Entry 6PMJ (electron microscopy, 3.91 A resolution); this record covers chains C and D of the 9 polymer chains in the assembly.

# Chain C
Molecule: DNA-directed RNA polymerase subunit beta
Organism: Escherichia coli O45:K1 (strain S88 / ExPEC)
Notes: EC 2.7.7.6
UniProtKB: B7MIX3 (RPOB_ECO45); numbering as in UniProt (aligned over 1-1342)
Chain sequence (1342 residues; row label = number of the first residue in the row):
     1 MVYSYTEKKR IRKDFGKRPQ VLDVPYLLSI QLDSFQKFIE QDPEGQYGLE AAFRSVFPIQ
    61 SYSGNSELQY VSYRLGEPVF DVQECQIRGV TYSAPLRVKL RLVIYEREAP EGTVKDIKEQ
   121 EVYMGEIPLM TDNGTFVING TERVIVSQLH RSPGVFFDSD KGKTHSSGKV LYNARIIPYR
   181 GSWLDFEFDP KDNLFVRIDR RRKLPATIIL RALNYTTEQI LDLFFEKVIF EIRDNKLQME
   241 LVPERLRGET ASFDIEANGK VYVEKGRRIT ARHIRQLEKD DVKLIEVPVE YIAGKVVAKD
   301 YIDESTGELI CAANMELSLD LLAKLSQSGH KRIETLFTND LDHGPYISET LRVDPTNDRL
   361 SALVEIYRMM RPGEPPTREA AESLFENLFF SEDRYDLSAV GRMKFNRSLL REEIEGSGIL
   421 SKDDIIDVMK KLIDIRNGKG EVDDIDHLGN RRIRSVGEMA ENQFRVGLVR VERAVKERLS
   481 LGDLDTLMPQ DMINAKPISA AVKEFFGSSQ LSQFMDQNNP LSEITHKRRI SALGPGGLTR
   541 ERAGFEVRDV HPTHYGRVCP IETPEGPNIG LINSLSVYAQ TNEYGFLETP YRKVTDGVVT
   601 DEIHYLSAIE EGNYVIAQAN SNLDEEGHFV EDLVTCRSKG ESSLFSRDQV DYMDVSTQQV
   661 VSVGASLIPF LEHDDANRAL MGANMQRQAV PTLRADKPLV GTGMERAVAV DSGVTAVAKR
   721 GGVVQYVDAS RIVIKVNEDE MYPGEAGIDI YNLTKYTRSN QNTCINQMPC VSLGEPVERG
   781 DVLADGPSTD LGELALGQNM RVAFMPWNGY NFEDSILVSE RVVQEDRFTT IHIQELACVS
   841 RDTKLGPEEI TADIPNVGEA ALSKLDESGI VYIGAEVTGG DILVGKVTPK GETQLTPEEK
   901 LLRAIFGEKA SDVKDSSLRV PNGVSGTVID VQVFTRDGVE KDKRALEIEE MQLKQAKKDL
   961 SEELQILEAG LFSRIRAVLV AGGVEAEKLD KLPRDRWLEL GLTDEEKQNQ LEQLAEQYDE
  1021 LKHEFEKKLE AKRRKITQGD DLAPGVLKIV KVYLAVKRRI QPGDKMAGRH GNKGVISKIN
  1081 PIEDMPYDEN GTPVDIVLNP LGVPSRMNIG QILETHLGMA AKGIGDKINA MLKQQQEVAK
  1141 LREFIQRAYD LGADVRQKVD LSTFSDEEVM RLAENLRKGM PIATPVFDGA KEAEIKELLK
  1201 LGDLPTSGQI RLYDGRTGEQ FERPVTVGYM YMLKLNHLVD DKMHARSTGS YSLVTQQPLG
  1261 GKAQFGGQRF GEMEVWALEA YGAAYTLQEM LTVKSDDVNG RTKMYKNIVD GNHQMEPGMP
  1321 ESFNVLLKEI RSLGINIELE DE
Not modelled in the structure: 1-2

# Chain D
Molecule: DNA-directed RNA polymerase subunit beta'
Organism: Escherichia coli O157:H7
Notes: EC 2.7.7.6
UniProtKB: P0A8T8 (RPOC_ECO57); residues 1-1407 here = UniProt positions 1-1407
Chain sequence (1407 residues; numbered 1 to 1407; the number before each row is that of its first residue):
     1 MKDLLKFLKA QTKTEEFDAI KIALASPDMI RSWSFGEVKK PETINYRTFK PERDGLFCAR
    61 IFGPVKDYEC LCGKYKRLKH RGVICEKCGV EVTQTKVRRE RMGHIELASP TAHIWFLKSL
   121 PSRIGLLLDM PLRDIERVLY FESYVVIEGG MTNLERQQIL TEEQYLDALE EFGDEFDAKM
   181 GAEAIQALLK SMDLEQECEQ LREELNETNS ETKRKKLTKR IKLLEAFVQS GNKPEWMILT
   241 VLPVLPPDLR PLVPLDGGRF ATSDLNDLYR RVINRNNRLK RLLDLAAPDI IVRNEKRMLQ
   301 EAVDALLDNG RRGRAITGSN KRPLKSLADM IKGKQGRFRQ NLLGKRVDYS GRSVITVGPY
   361 LRLHQCGLPK KMALELFKPF IYGKLELRGL ATTIKAAKKM VEREEAVVWD ILDEVIREHP
   421 VLLNRAPTLH RLGIQAFEPV LIEGKAIQLH PLVCAAYNAD FDGDQMAVHV PLTLEAQLEA
   481 RALMMSTNNI LSPANGEPII VPSQDVVLGL YYMTRDCVNA KGEGMVLTGP KEAERLYRSG
   541 LASLHARVKV RITEYEKDAN GELVAKTSLK DTTVGRAILW MIVPKGLPYS IVNQALGKKA
   601 ISKMLNTCYR ILGLKPTVIF ADQIMYTGFA YAARSGASVG IDDMVIPEKK HEIISEAEAE
   661 VAEIQEQFQS GLVTAGERYN KVIDIWAAAN DRVSKAMMDN LQTETVINRD GQEEKQVSFN
   721 SIYMMADSGA RGSAAQIRQL AGMRGLMAKP DGSIIETPIT ANFREGLNVL QYFISTHGAR
   781 KGLADTALKT ANSGYLTRRL VDVAQDLVVT EDDCGTHEGI MMTPVIEGGD VKEPLRDRVL
   841 GRVTAEDVLK PGTADILVPR NTLLHEQWCD LLEENSVDAV KVRSVVSCDT DFGVCAHCYG
   901 RDLARGHIIN KGEAIGVIAA QSIGEPGTQL TMRTFHIGGA ASRAAAESSI QVKNKGSIKL
   961 SNVKSVVNSS GKLVITSRNT ELKLIDEFGR TKESYKVPYG AVLAKGDGEQ VAGGETVANW
  1021 DPHTMPVITE VSGFVRFTDM IDGQTITRQT DELTGLSSLV VLDSAERTAG GKDLRPALKI
  1081 VDAQGNDVLI PGTDMPAQYF LPGKAIVQLE DGVQISSGDT LARIPQESGG TKDITGGLPR
  1141 VADLFEARRP KEPAILAEIS GIVSFGKETK GKRRLVITPV DGSDPYEEMI PKWRQLNVFE
  1201 GERVERGDVI SDGPEAPHDI LRLRGVHAVT RYIVNEVQDV YRLQGVKIND KHIEVIVRQM
  1261 LRKATIVNAG SSDFLEGEQV EYSRVKIANR ELEANGKVGA TYSRDLLGIT KASLATESFI
  1321 SAASFQETTR VLTEAAVAGK RDELRGLKEN VIVGRLIPAG TGYAYHQDRM RRRAAGEAPA
  1381 APQVTAEDAS ASLAELLNAG LGGSDNE
Not modelled in the structure: 1-14, 933-947, 1127-1136, 1377-1407
Bound ions: Zn2+ site 1: C70, C85; Mg2+: D460, D462, D464 (shared with 1 residue of chain 3); Zn2+ site 2: C814, C888, C895
From the paper describing this entry:
  - binding site for Synthetic nontemplate strand DNA: K74, K87
  - mutagenesis - K74A, K74A/K87A, K87A: decreased catalytic activity with RNA polymerase sigma factor FliA
  - mutagenesis - K74A/K87A: decreased growth in response to bacterial growth

# Chain C / chain D interface
Contacting residue pairs - 207 pairs, chain C then chain D:
  F545(C) with D785(D); L788(D), hydrophobic
  R548(C) with R780(D), hydrogen bond (backbone-side chain)
  D549(C) with R780(D), hydrogen bond (backbone-side chain)
  V550(C) with H777(D); R780(D)
  Y555(C) with F773(D), hydrophobic
  P560(C) with T776(D); R780(D), hydrogen bond (backbone-side chain)
  I561(C) with Y772(D)
  N573(C) with R780(D)
  Q618(C) with N768(D), hydrogen bond; V769(D); L770(D)
  N620(C) with N768(D), hydrogen bond; V769(D)
  T635(C) with L770(D)
  S642(C) with L770(D)
  T657(C) with V769(D)
  V660(C) with F773(D), hydrophobic
  L671(C) with Y772(D), hydrophobic
  E672(C) with G766(D); L767(D), hydrogen bond (backbone-backbone)
  H673(C) with F763(D), hydrogen bond (side chain-backbone); R764(D); E765(D); G766(D)
  D674(C) with F763(D); Y772(D)
  D675(C) with F763(D)
  A676(C) with Y772(D)
  N677(C) with L783(D)
  A679(C) with Y772(D)
  F804(C) with A637(D); S638(D), hydrogen bond (backbone-side chain); V639(D)
  M805(C) with A637(D)
  P806(C) with A632(D); A637(D)
  N808(C) with P359(D)
  G809(C) with P359(D)
  Y810(C) with P359(D), hydrophobic
  F812(C) with P451(D), hydrophobic; Q504(D), hydrogen bond (backbone-side chain); D505(D)
  E813(C) with C454(D); A459(D); D460(D); F461(D); Q504(D)
  S815(C) with F461(D)
  Q1061(C) with G444(D); K445(D), hydrogen bond (side chain-backbone)
  P1062(C) with A446(D)
  K1065(C) with D462(D)
  V1075(C) with I355(D); F461(D); D462(D); G463(D)
  S1077(C) with T356(D), hydrogen bond; V357(D), hydrogen bond (side chain-backbone)
  L1101(C) with Q504(D); M725(D), hydrophobic
  P1104(C) with Q736(D), hydrogen bond (backbone-side chain); L740(D), hydrophobic
  S1105(C) with R731(D), hydrogen bond; Q736(D)
  M1107(C) with Q739(D); L740(D), hydrophobic; F763(D), hydrophobic
  H1116(C) with I641(D)
  F1187(C) with V769(D), hydrophobic
  E1192(C) with I641(D); R764(D), salt bridge
  K1196(C) with D642(D), salt bridge
  S1207(C) with D642(D), hydrogen bond
  Q1220(C) with R634(D), hydrogen bond (backbone-side chain)
  F1221(C) with R634(D)
  E1222(C) with Y537(D), hydrogen bond; R634(D), salt bridge; S635(D)
  R1223(C) with Y512(D)
  V1225(C) with S638(D)
  T1226(C) with V639(D)
  V1239(C) with K445(D)
  D1240(C) with K445(D), salt bridge
  K1242(C) with Q465(D)
  M1243(C) with R352(D); K445(D)
  H1244(C) with G351(D); R352(D), hydrogen bond (backbone-backbone)
  A1245(C) with S350(D)
  R1246(C) with D348(D); Y349(D), hydrogen bond (backbone-backbone); S350(D), hydrogen bond (backbone-backbone); L376(D)
  S1247(C) with D348(D); Y349(D), hydrogen bond (backbone-backbone); E375(D), hydrogen bond
  T1248(C) with Y349(D)
  Y1251(C) with D348(D), hydrogen bond
  T1255(C) with N341(D)
  Q1257(C) with N341(D), hydrogen bond; K345(D)
  P1258(C) with R346(D); V347(D)
  L1259(C) with R346(D)
  G1260(C) with R346(D)
  G1267(C) with R346(D); V347(D)
  Q1268(C) with K345(D); R346(D); V347(D), hydrogen bond (backbone-backbone); S350(D), hydrogen bond (backbone-side chain); R352(D)
  R1269(C) with R339(D); Q340(D), hydrogen bond (side chain-backbone); G344(D), hydrogen bond (side chain-backbone); K345(D)
  F1270(C) with G344(D); K345(D), hydrogen bond (backbone-backbone); V347(D), hydrophobic
  M1273(C) with T428(D)
  E1274(C) with N424(D); T428(D)
  W1276(C) with R798(D); V801(D); V917(D)
  A1277(C) with T428(D); R431(D)
  E1279(C) with L1347(D)
  A1280(C) with R431(D), hydrogen bond (backbone-side chain); V917(D), hydrophobic; Q921(D)
  Y1281(C) with R431(D), hydrogen bond (side chain-backbone); L432(D); L483(D); M484(D), hydrophobic
  G1282(C) with G1360(D); T1361(D), hydrogen bond (backbone-backbone)
  A1283(C) with E479(D); T1361(D)
  A1284(C) with L1356(D), hydrophobic; T1361(D); G1362(D)
  Y1285(C) with E479(D); L1356(D), hydrophobic; T1361(D); Y1365(D)
  T1286(C) with A476(D); E479(D), hydrogen bond
  Q1288(C) with L1356(D)
  E1289(C) with L472(D); T473(D)
  L1291(C) with K345(D), hydrogen bond (backbone-side chain)
  K1294(C) with R346(D); V347(D); D348(D)
  S1295(C) with K345(D); R346(D)
  D1296(C) with K345(D), salt bridge
  M1304(C) with L472(D), hydrophobic
  Y1305(C) with Y349(D)
  I1308(C) with P379(D), hydrophobic; F380(D), hydrophobic
  V1309(C) with G383(D)
  H1313(C) with F380(D); L472(D); T473(D)
  G1318(C) with E15(D)
  M1319(C) with E15(D)
  P1320(C) with V1353(D)
  L1326(C) with F338(D), hydrophobic
  E1329(C) with M330(D); I331(D); R337(D), salt bridge
  R1331(C) with W33(D); M102(D); P243(D)
  S1332(C) with P243(D); L327(D)
  L1333(C) with H113(D); L307(D), hydrophobic; L327(D), hydrophobic
  G1334(C) with A25(D)
  I1335(C) with A23(D); A25(D); W33(D)
  N1336(C) with I22(D); A23(D), hydrogen bond (backbone-backbone); L24(D); A25(D); W33(D)
  I1337(C) with K21(D); I22(D), hydrophobic
  E1338(C) with I20(D); K21(D), hydrogen bond (backbone-backbone)
  L1339(C) with F17(D), hydrophobic; A19(D)
  E1340(C) with D18(D), hydrogen bond (backbone-backbone); A19(D), hydrogen bond (backbone-backbone); K21(D); R1341(D), salt bridge
  D1341(C) with D18(D)
  E1342(C) with E16(D); F17(D); D18(D)
Also at the interface, not in a pair above, chain C (128 interface residues in all): P552, I569, W807, R841, G1063, K1073, G1074, I1076, N1099, I1109, I1112, V1254, M1290, Q1314, S1322, F1323, V1325, K1328
Also at the interface, not in a pair above, chain D (136 interface residues in all): E100, L249, D256, L342, L343, S353, V354, Y360, M372, Y382, I434, E443, Q448, V470, L474, E475, L508, F629, A633, G636, G640, N762, A779, A787, A914, G1354, I1357, A1359

# In short
128 residues of chain C face 136 of chain D across their interface, with 38 hydrogen bonds and 7 salt bridges.
Polar pairs include E1192(C)-R764(D), K1196(C)-D642(D) and E1222(C)-R634(D). The paper reports a binding site
for Synthetic nontemplate strand DNA at K74(D) and K87(D); K74A, K74A/K87A and K87A of chain D reduce
catalytic activity with RNA polymerase sigma factor FliA.
Here chain C is DNA-directed RNA polymerase subunit beta (Escherichia coli O45:K1 (strain S88 / ExPEC)) and
chain D is DNA-directed RNA polymerase subunit beta' (Escherichia coli O157:H7). Entry 6PMJ
(Sigm28-transcription initiation complex with specific promoter at the state 2) was determined by electron
microscopy together with 6PMI from the same study.
